PDB entry 5U96 | X-ray diffraction, 1.95 A resolution | chains A and B

== Chain A (and B) ==
Protein: Putative integrase
Organism: Listeria innocua
Notes: fragment: Coiled-coil domain; chain B of this document is another copy of the same molecule, construct and numbering; everything in this record applies to it too
Reference sequence: Q928V6 (Q928V6_LISIN); numbering as in UniProt (aligned over 350-400)
Amino-acid sequence (52 residues; numbered 349 to 400; the number before each row is that of its first residue):
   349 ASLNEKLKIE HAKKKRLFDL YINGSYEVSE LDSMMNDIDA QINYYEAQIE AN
Not modelled in the structure: 349, 400 (chain B: 349-350, 400)
Construct notes: expression tag (349)
From the paper describing this entry:
  - self-association interface (contacts with another copy of this molecule); pairs are residue here / residue on that copy: Lys362-Glu378 (salt bridge), Arg364-Tyr369 (hydrogen bond), Tyr374-Asp380 (hydrogen bond), Phe366, Leu368, Tyr369, Tyr374, Leu379
  - contacts within the chain: Lys362-Asp387 (salt bridge)
  - mutagenesis - K362A, F366A, L368A: increased catalytic activity on LxR recombination
  - mutagenesis - F366A, L368A: decreased catalytic activity
  - mutagenesis - K362A, Y369A: decreased catalytic activity on PxB integration
  - mutagenesis - L368A/Y369A/L379A: increased catalytic activity on excision

== How chain A and chain B interact ==
Contacting residue pairs - 22 pairs, chain A then chain B:
  Lys361(A) - Ile370(B)
  Lys361(A) - Asn371(B)
  Arg364(A) - Tyr369(B)  hydrogen bond (backbone-side chain)
  Arg364(A) - Ile370(B)
  Arg364(A) - Gly372(B)
  Arg364(A) - Tyr374(B)  hydrogen bond (side chain-backbone)
  Arg364(A) - Glu375(B)  salt bridge
  Leu365(A) - Tyr369(B)
  Asp367(A) - Tyr369(B)
  Leu368(A) - Phe366(B)  hydrophobic
  Leu368(A) - Tyr369(B)  hydrophobic
  Leu368(A) - Leu379(B)  hydrophobic
  Asn371(A) - Val376(B)
  Asn371(A) - Asp380(B)
  Tyr374(A) - Phe366(B)  hydrophobic
  Tyr374(A) - Leu379(B)  hydrogen bond (side chain-backbone)
  Tyr374(A) - Asp380(B)  hydrogen bond
  Tyr374(A) - Met383(B)  hydrophobic
  Glu378(A) - Lys362(B)  salt bridge
  Glu378(A) - Phe366(B)
  Met382(A) - Phe366(B)  hydrophobic
  Met382(A) - Ile370(B)  hydrophobic
Other interface residues (no listed pair), chain A (12 interface residues in all): Ala360, Leu379, Ile386
Interface features reported in the paper:
  - hot spots on chain B (mutagenesis) - K362A, Y369A: decreased binding to Putative integrase (chain B)

== Overview ==
Chain A and chain B each contribute 12 residues to their interface, with 4 hydrogen bonds and 2 salt bridges.
Among the polar pairs are Arg364(A)-Glu375(B), Glu378(A)-Lys362(B) and Arg364(A)-Tyr369(B). From the paper:
K362A, F366A and L368A of chain A increase catalytic activity on LxR recombination; a self-association
interface involving Lys362(A), Arg364(A) and Phe366(A) among others; 7 substitutions were tested in all.
Both chains are Putative integrase (Listeria innocua). Entry 5U96 (Crystal structure of the coiled-coil domain
from Listeria Innocua (Tetragonal Form)) was determined by X-ray diffraction together with 5UDO and 5UAE from
the same study.
